Entry 5GNY (X-ray diffraction, 2.10 A resolution); this record covers chains C and D of the 4 polymer chains in the assembly.

== Chain C (and D) ==
Molecule: Beta-glucosidase
Notes: EC 3.2.1.21; chain D of this document is another copy of the same molecule, construct and numbering; everything in this record applies to it too
Amino-acid sequence (467 residues; row label = number of the first residue in the row; numbers below 1 keep their minus sign (Met-2 is residue -2)):
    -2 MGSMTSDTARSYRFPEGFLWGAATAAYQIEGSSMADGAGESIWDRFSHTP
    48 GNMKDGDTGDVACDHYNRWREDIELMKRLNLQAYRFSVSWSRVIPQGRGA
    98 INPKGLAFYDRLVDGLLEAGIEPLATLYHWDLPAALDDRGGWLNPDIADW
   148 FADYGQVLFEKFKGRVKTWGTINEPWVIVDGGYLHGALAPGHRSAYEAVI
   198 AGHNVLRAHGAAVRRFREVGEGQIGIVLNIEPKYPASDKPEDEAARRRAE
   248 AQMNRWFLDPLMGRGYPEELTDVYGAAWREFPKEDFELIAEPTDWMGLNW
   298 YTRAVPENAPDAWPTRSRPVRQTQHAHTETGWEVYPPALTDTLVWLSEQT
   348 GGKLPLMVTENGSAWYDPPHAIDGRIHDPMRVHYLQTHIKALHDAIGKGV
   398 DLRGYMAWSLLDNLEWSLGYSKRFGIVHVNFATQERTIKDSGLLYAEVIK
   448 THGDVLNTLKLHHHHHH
Not modelled in the structure: -2 to 6, 455-464
Ligand contacts: beta-D-glucopyranose (BGC): Gln25, His126, Trp127, Asn170, Glu171, Asn296, Tyr298, Trp329, Glu357, Trp405, Glu412, Trp413, Phe421

== How chain C and chain D interact ==
Residue-residue contacts (40):
  Glu37(C) - Tyr193(D)
  Arg42(C) - Tyr193(D)
  Arg42(C) - Glu194(D)
  Arg42(C) - Ile197(D)
  Arg42(C) - Arg276(D)
  His45(C) - Tyr193(D)
  Thr46(C) - Arg190(D)
  Pro47(C) - Arg190(D)  hydrogen bond (backbone-side chain)
  Pro47(C) - Trp310(D)
  Asn49(C) - Arg190(D)
  Asp134(C) - Glu194(D)
  Asp135(C) - Arg136(D)
  Asp135(C) - Gly137(D)
  Asp135(C) - Leu140(D)
  Asp135(C) - Asn141(D)  hydrogen bond (backbone-backbone)
  Asp135(C) - Ile197(D)
  Arg136(C) - Arg136(D)
  Arg136(C) - Gly137(D)
  Arg136(C) - Asn141(D)  hydrogen bond
  Arg136(C) - Pro142(D)
  Arg136(C) - Asp143(D)  salt bridge
  Gly137(C) - Asp135(D)
  Gly137(C) - Arg136(D)
  Gly137(C) - Gly137(D)
  Leu140(C) - Asp135(D)
  Asn141(C) - Asp135(D)  hydrogen bond (backbone-backbone)
  Asn141(C) - Arg136(D)  hydrogen bond
  Pro142(C) - Arg136(D)
  Asp143(C) - Arg136(D)  salt bridge
  His189(C) - His189(D)  hydrogen bond
  Arg190(C) - Thr46(D)
  Arg190(C) - Pro47(D)  hydrogen bond (side chain-backbone)
  Tyr193(C) - Glu37(D)
  Tyr193(C) - Arg42(D)
  Tyr193(C) - His45(D)
  Glu194(C) - Arg42(D)
  Glu194(C) - Asp134(D)
  Ile197(C) - Arg42(D)
  Ile197(C) - Asp135(D)
  Trp310(C) - Pro47(D)
Also at the interface, not in a pair above, chain C (23 interface residues in all): Asp41, Ser191, Arg276
Also at the interface, not in a pair above, chain D (22 interface residues in all): Asp41, Asn49

== Overview ==
23 residues of chain C and 22 residues of chain D are in contact, with 7 hydrogen bonds and 2 salt bridges.
Among the polar pairs are Arg136(C)-Asp143(D), Pro47(C)-Arg190(D) and Arg136(C)-Asn141(D). Bound to chain C:
beta-D-glucopyranose.
Chain C and chain D are both Beta-glucosidase; the structure, The structure of WT Bgl6, was determined by
X-ray diffraction, deposited together with 5GNX and 5GNZ.
